Entry 8RD4 (electron microscopy, 3.58 A resolution); this record covers chains E and Y of the 6 polymer chains in the assembly.

[Chain E]
Name: X-ray repair cross-complementing protein 6
Source organism: Homo sapiens
Notes: EC 3.6.4.-, 4.2.99.-
Reference sequence: P12956 (XRCC6_HUMAN); residue numbers follow UniProt; this construct covers 1-609
Amino-acid sequence (609 residues; each row starts with the number of its first residue):
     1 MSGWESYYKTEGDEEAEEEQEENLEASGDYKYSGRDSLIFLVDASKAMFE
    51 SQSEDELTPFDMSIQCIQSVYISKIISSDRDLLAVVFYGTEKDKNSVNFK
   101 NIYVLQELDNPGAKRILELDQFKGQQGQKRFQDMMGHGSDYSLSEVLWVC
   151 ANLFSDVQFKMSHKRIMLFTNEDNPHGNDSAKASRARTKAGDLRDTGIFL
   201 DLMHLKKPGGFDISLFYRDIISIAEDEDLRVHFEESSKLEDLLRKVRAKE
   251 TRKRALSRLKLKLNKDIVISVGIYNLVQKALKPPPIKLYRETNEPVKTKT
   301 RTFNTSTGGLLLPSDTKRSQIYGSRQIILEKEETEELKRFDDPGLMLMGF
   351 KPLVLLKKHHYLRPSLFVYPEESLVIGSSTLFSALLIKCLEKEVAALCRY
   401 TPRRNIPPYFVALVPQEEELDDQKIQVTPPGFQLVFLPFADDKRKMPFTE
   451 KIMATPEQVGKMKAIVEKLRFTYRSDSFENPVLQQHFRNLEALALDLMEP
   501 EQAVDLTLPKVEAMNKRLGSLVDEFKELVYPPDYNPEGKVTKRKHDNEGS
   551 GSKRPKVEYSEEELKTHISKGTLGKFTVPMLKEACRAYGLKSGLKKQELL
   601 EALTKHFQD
Disordered / not traced: 1-30, 538-556
Curated features (UniProtKB/Swiss-Prot):
  - region: Val578 to Glu583 (Interaction with BAX)
  - active site: Lys31 (Schiff-base intermediate with DNA)
  - modified residue: Ser2 (N-acetylserine), Ser6 (Phosphoserine), Ser27 (Phosphoserine), Lys31 (N6-acetyllysine), Ser51 (Phosphoserine), Ser306 (Phosphoserine), Lys317 (N6-acetyllysine), Lys331 (N6-acetyllysine), Lys338 (N6-acetyllysine), Thr455 (Phosphothreonine), Lys461 (N6-acetyllysine), Ser477 (Phosphoserine), Ser520 (Phosphoserine), Lys539 (N6-acetyllysine), Lys542 (N6-acetyllysine), Lys544 (N6-acetyllysine), Ser550 (Phosphoserine), Lys553 (N6-acetyllysine), Lys556 (N6-acetyllysine), Ser560 (Phosphoserine) and 1 more in UniProt
  - cross-link (Glycyl lysine isopeptide (Lys-Gly)): Lys287 (interchain with G-Cter in SUMO2), Lys317 (interchain with G-Cter in SUMO2), Lys556 (interchain with G-Cter in SUMO2)
  - mutagenesis: Lys31 (K31A: Diminishes the ability to form a Schiff base. Abolishes adduct formation; when associated with A-160 and A-164), Lys160 (K160A: Abolishes adduct formation; when associated with A-31 and A-160), Lys164 (K164A: Abolishes adduct formation; when associated with A-31 and A-164), Lys539 (K539Q: Complete loss of suppression of BAX-induced apoptosis; K539R: No effect on suppression of BAX-induced apoptosis), Lys542 (K542Q: Complete loss of suppression of BAX-induced apoptosis; K542R: No effect on suppression of BAX-induced apoptosis), Lys544 (K544R: No effect on suppression of BAX-induced apoptosis), Lys553 (K553Q: Partial loss of suppression of BAX-induced apoptosis; K553R: No effect on suppression of BAX-induced apoptosis), Lys556 (K556R: No effect on suppression of BAX-induced apoptosis), Lys570 (K570R: Loss of methylation; loss of anti-apoptotic activity; no effect on XRCC5 stabilization)
Reported in the primary citation:
  - binding site for the 100-nt DNA strand: Lys575, Lys595, Lys596

[Chain Y]
Molecule: 100-nt DNA strand
Sequence (100 nucleotides; each row starts with the number of its first residue):
   215 GCGTGAGCTAATCTATGTGAGACTGATGTTAACCCTAACCCTAACCCTAA
   265 CCCTAACCCTAACCCTAACCCTAACCCTAAGAGACAATAGAATATAGACG
Disordered / not traced: 256-314

[Interface between chain E and chain Y]
Residue-residue contacts (8):
  Glu250(E) - DG231(Y)  phosphate contact
  Arg254(E) - DT230(Y)  hydrogen bond to the base
  Leu256(E) - DT232(Y)  sugar contact
  Asn275(E) - DT232(Y)  phosphate contact
  Gln278(E) - DT232(Y)  sugar contact
  Gln278(E) - DG233(Y)  hydrogen bond to the phosphate
  Lys338(E) - DG235(Y)  salt bridge to the phosphate
  Arg363(E) - DG233(Y)  salt bridge to the phosphate
Interface residues without a listed pair, chain E (8 interface residues in all): Arg252
Interface residues without a listed pair, chain Y (7 interface residues in all): DA229, DA234

[Overview]
The interface between chain E and chain Y involves 8 residues on one side and 7 on the other; the contacts
include 2 hydrogen bonds and 2 salt bridges. Among the polar pairs are Arg254(E)-DT230(Y), Gln278(E)-DG233(Y)
and Lys338(E)-DG235(Y). From the paper: a binding site for the 100-nt DNA strand at Lys575(E), Lys595(E) and
Lys596(E).
Here chain E is X-ray repair cross-complementing protein 6 (Homo sapiens) and chain Y is a 100-nt DNA strand.
Entry 8RD4 (Telomeric RAP1:DNA-PK complex) was determined by electron microscopy.
